Entry 1Y51 (X-ray diffraction, 1.65 A resolution); this record covers chain A.

== Chain A ==
Molecule: Phosphocarrier protein HPr
Organism: Geobacillus stearothermophilus
UniProtKB: P42013 (PTHP_BACST); numbering as in UniProt (aligned over 1-88)
Chain sequence (88 residues; row label = number of the first residue in the row):
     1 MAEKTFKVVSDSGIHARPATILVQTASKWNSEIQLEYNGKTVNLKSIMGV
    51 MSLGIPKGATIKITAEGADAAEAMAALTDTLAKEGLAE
Not modelled in the structure: 1
Construct notes: engineered mutation W29 (Phe in P42013)
Swiss-Prot annotation at these positions:
  - active site: H15 (Pros-phosphohistidine intermediate)
  - modified residue (Phosphoserine): S12, S46

== In short ==
Curated annotation (UniProt) lists active-site residue H15.
Chain A is Phosphocarrier protein HPr (Geobacillus stearothermophilus); the structure, X-ray crystal structure
of Bacillus stearothermophilus Histidine phosphocarrier protein (Hpr) F29W mutant, was determined by X-ray
diffraction together with 1Y4Y and 1Y50 from the same study.
